PDB entry 7O33 | X-ray diffraction, 1.85 A resolution | chains H and P of the 3 polymer chains in the assembly

[Chain H]
Protein: anti-PAS Fab 3.1 chimeric heavy chain
Organism: Mus musculus
Notes: antibody fragment or engineered binder
Sequence (221 residues; numbered 1 to 221; the number before each row is that of its first residue):
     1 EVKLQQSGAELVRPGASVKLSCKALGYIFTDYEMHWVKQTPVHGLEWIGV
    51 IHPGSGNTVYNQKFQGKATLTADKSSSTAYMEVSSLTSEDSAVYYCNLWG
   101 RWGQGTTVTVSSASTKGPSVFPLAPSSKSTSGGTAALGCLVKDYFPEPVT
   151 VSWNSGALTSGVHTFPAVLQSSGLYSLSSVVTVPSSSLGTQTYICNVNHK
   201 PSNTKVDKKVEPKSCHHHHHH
Not modelled in the structure: 216-221
Disulfides: C22-C96, C139-C195

[Chain P]
Protein: APSA epitope peptide
Sequence (13 residues; numbered 1 to 13; the number before each row is that of its first residue):
     1 EAPSAAPSAAPSA
Modified / non-standard residues: E1 (pyroglutamic acid; PCA)

[Chain H / chain P interface]
Pairs across the interface (25):
  V2(H) - P3(P)
  Y27(H) - E1(P)
  Y27(H) - A2(P)
  Y27(H) - P3(P)
  I28(H) - E1(P)  hydrogen bond (backbone-backbone)
  Y32(H) - E1(P)
  Y32(H) - A2(P)
  Y32(H) - P3(P)
  E33(H) - P11(P)
  E33(H) - S12(P)  hydrogen bond (side chain-backbone)
  E33(H) - A13(P)  hydrogen bond (side chain-backbone)
  H52(H) - A13(P)
  N57(H) - A13(P)  hydrogen bond (side chain-backbone)
  V59(H) - S12(P)
  V59(H) - A13(P)  hydrophobic
  L98(H) - P3(P)  hydrophobic
  W99(H) - P3(P)  hydrophobic
  W99(H) - S4(P)  hydrogen bond (backbone-side chain)
  W99(H) - A5(P)
  W99(H) - A6(P)
  W99(H) - P7(P)
  W99(H) - S8(P)
  G100(H) - S8(P)  hydrogen bond (backbone-side chain)
  R101(H) - P3(P)
  R101(H) - S4(P)
Other interface residues (no listed pair), chain H (17 interface residues in all): G26, H35, V50, I51, T58
Other interface residues (no listed pair), chain P (13 interface residues in all): A9, A10

[In short]
Chain H and chain P form an interface of 17 and 13 residues respectively; the contacts include 6 hydrogen
bonds. Polar pairs include E33(H)-S12(P), E33(H)-A13(P) and N57(H)-A13(P).
Chain H is anti-PAS Fab 3.1 chimeric heavy chain (Mus musculus) and chain P is APSA epitope peptide; the
structure, Crystal structure of the anti-PAS Fab 3.1 in complex with its epitope peptide, was determined by
X-ray diffraction, deposited together with 7O2Z and 7O30.
